Entry 4REB (X-ray diffraction, 4.20 A resolution (low resolution: residue-level contacts below are approximate; hydrogen-bond / salt-bridge calls are withheld)); this record covers chains A and H of the 5 polymer chains in the assembly.

[Chain A (and H)]
Protein: Fanconi-associated nuclease 1
Organism: Homo sapiens
Notes: EC 3.1.21.-, 3.1.4.1; chain H of this document is another copy of the same molecule, construct and numbering; everything in this record applies to it too
UniProt: Q9Y2M0 (FAN1_HUMAN); residues 373-1017 here = UniProt positions 373-1017
Chain sequence (647 residues; each row starts with the number of its first residue):
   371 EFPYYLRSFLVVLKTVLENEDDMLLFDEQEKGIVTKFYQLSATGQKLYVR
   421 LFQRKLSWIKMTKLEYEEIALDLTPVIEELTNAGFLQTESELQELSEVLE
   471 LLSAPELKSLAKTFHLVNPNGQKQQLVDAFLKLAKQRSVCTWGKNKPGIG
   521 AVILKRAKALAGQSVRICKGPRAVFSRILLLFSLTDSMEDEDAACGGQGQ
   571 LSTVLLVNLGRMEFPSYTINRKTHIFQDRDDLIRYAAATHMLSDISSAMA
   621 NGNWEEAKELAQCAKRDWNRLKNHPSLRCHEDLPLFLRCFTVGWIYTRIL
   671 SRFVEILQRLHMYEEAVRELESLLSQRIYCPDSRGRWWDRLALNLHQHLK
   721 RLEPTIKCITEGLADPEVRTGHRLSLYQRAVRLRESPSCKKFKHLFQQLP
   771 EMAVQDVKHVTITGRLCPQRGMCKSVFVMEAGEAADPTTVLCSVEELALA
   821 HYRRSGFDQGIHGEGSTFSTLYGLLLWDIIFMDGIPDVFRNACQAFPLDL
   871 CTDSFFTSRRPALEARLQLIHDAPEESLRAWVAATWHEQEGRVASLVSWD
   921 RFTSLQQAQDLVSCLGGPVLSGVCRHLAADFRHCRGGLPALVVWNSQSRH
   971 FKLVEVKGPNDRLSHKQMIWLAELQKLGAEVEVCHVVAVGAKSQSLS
Not modelled in the structure: 505-525, 556-574, 773-776, 784-811, 1009-1017 (chain H: 507-515, 556-574, 786-811, 1009-1017)
Sequence notes: expression tag (371-372); engineered mutation Ala-960 (Asp in Q9Y2M0)
Ion coordination: samarium (III) ion near Glu-435 (its only coordinating residue here)
Reported in the primary citation:
  - mutagenesis - N452D/S460D/L811D, K525E/R526E/K528E: decreased catalytic activity (nuclease activity)
  - mutagenesis - Y374F/Y436F, N452D/S460D/L811D, R982E: unchanged binding to 5' flap DNA
  - mutagenesis - R982E: abolished catalytic activity on endonuclease
  - mutagenesis - R982E: abolished catalytic activity on exonuclease
  - mutagenesis - R420E/R424E/K425E/K433E, K482E/N490E/Q492E/K493E/Q494E: decreased binding to 5' flap DNA
  - mutagenesis - R420E/R424E/K425E/K433E, K482E/N490E/Q492E/K493E/Q494E: abolished catalytic activity (endonuclease activity)
  - mutagenesis - R636E/R640E/K642E: unchanged binding to DNA-binding capacity
  - mutagenesis - R636E/R640E/K642E: unchanged catalytic activity (nuclease activity)
  - mutagenesis - Y374F/Y436F, K401E/K406E/Q409E: decreased catalytic activity (endonuclease activity)
  - mutagenesis - K401E/K406E/Q409E: decreased binding to 5'flap DNA
  - mutagenesis - K525E/R526E/K528E: decreased binding to Fanconi-associated nuclease 1 (chain A)
  - mutagenesis - R982E: unchanged binding to Fanconi-associated nuclease 1 (chain A)
  - catalytic residues: Asp-981 (proposed by the authors, not directly observed)

[Interface between chain A and chain H]
Pairs across the interface - 10 pairs, chain A then chain H:
  Glu-755(A) / Lys-478(H)
  Glu-755(A) / Lys-482(H)
  Asn-980(A) / Ser-460(H)
  Asn-980(A) / Gln-463(H)
  Asn-980(A) / Lys-528(H)
  Arg-982(A) / Lys-525(H)
  Arg-982(A) / Arg-526(H)
  Arg-982(A) / Lys-528(H)
  Arg-982(A) / Ala-529(H)
  His-1005(A) / Lys-525(H)
Other interface residues (no listed pair), chain A (5 interface residues in all): Val-1007
Other interface residues (no listed pair), chain H (9 interface residues in all): Ala-521

[Summary]
5 residues of chain A face 9 of chain H across their interface. From the paper: the catalytic residue
Asp-981(A); N452D/S460D/L811D and K525E/R526E/K528E of chain A reduce catalytic activity (nuclease activity);
8 substitutions were tested in all.
Chain A and chain H are both Fanconi-associated nuclease 1 (Homo sapiens); the structure, Structural Insights
into 5' Flap DNA Unwinding and Incision by the Human FAN1 Dimer, was determined by X-ray diffraction,
deposited together with 4REA and 4REC.
